Entry 2IUS (X-ray diffraction, 2.70 A resolution); this record covers chain A.

Chain A:
Protein: DNA translocase ftsk
From: Escherichia coli
Notes: fragment: motor domain, residues 818-1329
UniProt: P46889 (FTSK_ECOLI); residue numbers follow UniProt; this construct covers 818-1329
Amino-acid sequence (512 residues; row label = number of the first residue in the row):
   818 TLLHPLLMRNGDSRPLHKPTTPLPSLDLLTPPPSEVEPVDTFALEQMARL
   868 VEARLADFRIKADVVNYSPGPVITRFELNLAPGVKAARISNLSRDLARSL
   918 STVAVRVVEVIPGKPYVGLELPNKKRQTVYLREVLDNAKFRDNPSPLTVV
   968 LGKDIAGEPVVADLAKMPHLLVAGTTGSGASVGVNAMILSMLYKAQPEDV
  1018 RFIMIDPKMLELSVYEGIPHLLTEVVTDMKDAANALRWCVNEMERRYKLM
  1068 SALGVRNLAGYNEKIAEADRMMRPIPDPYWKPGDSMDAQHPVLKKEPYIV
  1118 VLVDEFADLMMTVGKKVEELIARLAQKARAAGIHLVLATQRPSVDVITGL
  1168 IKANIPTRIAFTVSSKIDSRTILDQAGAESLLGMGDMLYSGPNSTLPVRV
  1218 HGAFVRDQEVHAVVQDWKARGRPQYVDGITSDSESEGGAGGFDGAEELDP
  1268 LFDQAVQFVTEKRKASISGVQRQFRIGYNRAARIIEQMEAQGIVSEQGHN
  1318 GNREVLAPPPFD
Not modelled in the structure: 818-839, 850-857, 1098-1106, 1250-1329
Construct notes: engineered mutation A997 (Lys in P46889)
Curated features (UniProtKB/Swiss-Prot):
  - binding site (ATP): G994 to G996, S998, V999
From the paper describing this entry:
  - mutagenesis - K997A: abolished catalytic activity

In short:
From UniProt: 5 ATP-binding residues. The paper reports that K997A abolishes catalytic activity.
Chain A is DNA translocase ftsk (Escherichia coli); the structure, E. coli FtsK motor domain, was determined
by X-ray diffraction (same publication as 2IUU).
